6RJQ - chains A and P; structure by X-ray diffraction, 1.89 A resolution.

# Chain A
Molecule: 14-3-3 protein sigma
Source organism: Homo sapiens
Reference sequence: P31947 (1433S_HUMAN); residues 1-248 here = UniProt positions 1-248
Amino-acid sequence (253 residues; each row starts with the number of its first residue; numbers below 1 keep their minus sign (Gly-4 is residue -4)):
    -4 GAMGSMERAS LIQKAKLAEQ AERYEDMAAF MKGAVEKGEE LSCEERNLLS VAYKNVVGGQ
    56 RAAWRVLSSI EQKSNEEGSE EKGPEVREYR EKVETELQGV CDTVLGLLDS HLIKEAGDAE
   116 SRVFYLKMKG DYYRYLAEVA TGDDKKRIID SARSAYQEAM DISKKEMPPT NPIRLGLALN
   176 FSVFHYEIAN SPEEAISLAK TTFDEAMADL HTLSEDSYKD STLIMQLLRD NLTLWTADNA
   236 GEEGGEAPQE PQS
Disordered / not traced: 232-248
Construct notes: expression tag (-4 to 0)
Covalent attachments: compound JT2 linked to Cys38
Residues lining bound ligands:
  - JT2 (4-[[(2S)-1-azanylpropan-2-yl]amino]-6-(sulfanylmethyl)-1-benzothiophene-2-carboximidamide), molecule 1: Glu14, Glu39, Asn42, Leu43, Val46, Asp215
  - JT2, molecule 2: Gln93, Asp97, Leu100, Gly101, Asp104, Tyr128, Leu131, Arg142, Ile143, Ser146
Curated features (UniProtKB/Swiss-Prot):
  - site (Interaction with phosphoserine on interacting protein): Arg56, Arg129
  - modified residue (Phosphoserine): Ser5, Ser74, Ser248
From the paper describing this entry:
  - binding site for JT2: Cys38

# Chain P
Molecule: TAZpS89
Amino-acid sequence (13 residues; each row starts with the number of its first residue):
   124 RSHSSPASLQ LGT
Disordered / not traced: 134-136
Modified residues: Ser127 (phosphoserine; SEP)
Residues lining bound ligands: JT2 (4-[[(2S)-1-azanylpropan-2-yl]amino]-6-(sulfanylmethyl)-1-benzothiophene-2-carboximidamide): Ser131, Leu132, Gln133

# How chain A and chain P interact
Contacting residue pairs - 32 pairs, chain A then chain P:
  Cys38(A) - Gln133(P)
  Asn42(A) - Ser131(P)
  Asn42(A) - Leu132(P)  hydrogen bond (side chain-backbone)
  Ser45(A) - Ala130(P)  hydrogen bond (side chain-backbone)
  Val46(A) - Ala130(P)  hydrophobic
  Lys49(A) - Ser127(P)
  Lys49(A) - Ser128(P)
  Lys49(A) - Ala130(P)
  Arg56(A) - Ser127(P)
  Lys122(A) - Leu132(P)
  Arg129(A) - Ser127(P)
  Tyr130(A) - Ser127(P)
  Pro167(A) - Leu132(P)
  Pro167(A) - Gln133(P)
  Gly171(A) - Ser128(P)  hydrogen bond (backbone-side chain)
  Leu174(A) - His126(P)
  Leu174(A) - Ser127(P)
  Leu174(A) - Ser128(P)
  Asn175(A) - Ser127(P)
  Asn175(A) - Ser128(P)  hydrogen bond (side chain-backbone)
  Val178(A) - His126(P)
  Tyr181(A) - Ser125(P)
  Glu182(A) - Ser125(P)  hydrogen bond
  Asp215(A) - Gln133(P)
  Ile219(A) - Leu132(P)  hydrophobic
  Leu222(A) - Ser127(P)
  Leu222(A) - Pro129(P)
  Asp225(A) - His126(P)
  Asn226(A) - Ser125(P)
  Asn226(A) - His126(P)  hydrogen bond (side chain-backbone)
  Leu229(A) - Arg124(P)
  Trp230(A) - Ser125(P)  hydrogen bond
Interface residues without a listed pair, chain A (25 interface residues in all): Ile168, Leu218

# In short
25 residues of chain A face 10 of chain P across their interface; the contacts include 7 hydrogen bonds. Polar
contacts include Asn42(A)-Leu132(P), Ser45(A)-Ala130(P) and Gly171(A)-Ser128(P). Chain A binds compound JT2.
Chain P binds compound JT2. Compound JT2 is covalently linked to Cys38(A). From the paper: a binding site for
JT2 at Cys38(A).
Chain A is 14-3-3 protein sigma (Homo sapiens) and chain P is TAZpS89; the structure, Fragment AZ-006 binding
at the TAZpS89/14-3-3 sigma interface, was determined by X-ray diffraction together with 6R5L, 6RHC, 6RJL,
6RJZ, 6RK8, 6RKI and 24 further entries from the same study.
